Entry 8SP0 (electron microscopy, 3.33 A resolution); this record covers chains B and C of the 8 polymer chains in the assembly.

# Chain B
Molecule: short pAgo
Organism: Maribacter polysiphoniae
UniProtKB: A0A316E3U6 (A0A316E3U6_9FLAO); residue numbers follow UniProt; this construct covers 1-507
Amino-acid sequence (507 residues; numbered 1 to 507; the number before each row is that of its first residue):
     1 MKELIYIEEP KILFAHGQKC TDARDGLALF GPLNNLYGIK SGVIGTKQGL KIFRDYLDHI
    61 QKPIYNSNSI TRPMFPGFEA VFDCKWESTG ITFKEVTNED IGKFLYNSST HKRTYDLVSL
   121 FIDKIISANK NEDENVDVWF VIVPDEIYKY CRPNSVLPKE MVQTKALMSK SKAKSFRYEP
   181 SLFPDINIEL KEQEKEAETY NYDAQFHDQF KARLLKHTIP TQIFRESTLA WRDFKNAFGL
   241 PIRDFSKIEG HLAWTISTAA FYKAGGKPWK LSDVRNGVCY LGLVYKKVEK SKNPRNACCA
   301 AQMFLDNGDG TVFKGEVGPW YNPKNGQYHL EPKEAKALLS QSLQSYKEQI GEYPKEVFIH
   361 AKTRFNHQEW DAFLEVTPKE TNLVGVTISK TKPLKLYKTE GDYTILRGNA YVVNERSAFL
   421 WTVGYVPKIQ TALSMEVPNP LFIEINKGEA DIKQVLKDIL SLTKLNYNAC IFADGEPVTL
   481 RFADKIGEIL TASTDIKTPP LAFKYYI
Disordered / not traced: 159-196
Ion coordination: Mg2+: Asn468, Ile507 (shared with U1(C), A3(C) of chain C)

# Chain C
Molecule: guide RNA
Sequence (21 nucleotides; row label = number of the first residue in the row):
     1 UGACGGCUCU AAUCUAUUAG U
Ion coordination: Mg2+: U1, A3 (shared with Asn468(B), Ile507(B) of chain B)

# Chain B / chain C interface
Contacting residue pairs - 38 pairs, chain B then chain C:
  Tyr148(B) with U1(C), hydrogen bond to the base
  Gln205(B) with U1(C), base contact
  His207(B) with U1(C), salt bridge to the phosphate
  Lys211(B) with U1(C), salt bridge to the phosphate
  Thr221(B) with U1(C), phosphate contact
  Gln222(B) with U1(C), phosphate contact
  Ile223(B) with U1(C), hydrogen bond to the phosphate; G2(C), sugar contact
  Phe224(B) with G2(C), phosphate contact
  Arg225(B) with U1(C), phosphate contact; G2(C), salt bridge to the phosphate
  Thr228(B) with G2(C), hydrogen bond to the phosphate
  Phe245(B) with G2(C), base contact
  His251(B) with G2(C), hydrogen bond to the base
  Leu252(B) with G2(C), base contact
  Thr255(B) with G2(C), hydrogen bond to the base; A3(C), sugar contact
  Ile256(B) with G2(C), sugar contact
  Lys263(B) with U1(C), salt bridge to the phosphate
  Lys287(B) with A12(C), sugar contact
  Asn325(B) with A12(C), sugar contact; U13(C), sugar contact
  Gly326(B) with U13(C), sugar contact
  Lys395(B) with C7(C), salt bridge to the phosphate
  Ser434(B) with G5(C), sugar contact
  Met435(B) with G5(C), sugar contact
  Glu436(B) with G6(C), sugar contact
  Asn439(B) with G6(C), phosphate contact
  Asn466(B) with C4(C), hydrogen bond to the phosphate
  Asn468(B) with A3(C), hydrogen bond to the phosphate
  Ala469(B) with A3(C), sugar contact
  Ile471(B) with A3(C), sugar contact; C4(C), sugar contact
  Asp474(B) with C4(C), phosphate contact
  Gly475(B) with G5(C), hydrogen bond to the phosphate
  Arg481(B) with C4(C), salt bridge to the phosphate; G5(C), salt bridge to the phosphate
  Ile507(B) with U1(C), phosphate contact
Other interface residues (no listed pair), chain B (37 interface residues in all): Gln327, Val423, Leu433, Pro438, Glu476

# Summary
The interface between chain B and chain C involves 37 residues on one side and 9 on the other; the contacts
include 8 hydrogen bonds and 7 salt bridges. Polar contacts include Tyr148(B)-U1(C), His251(B)-G2(C) and
Thr255(B)-G2(C). Asn468(B), Ile507(B), U1(C) and A3(C) form the Mg2+ site.
Chain B is short pAgo (Maribacter polysiphoniae) and chain C is guide RNA; the structure, Symmetric dimer of
MapSPARTA bound with gRNA/tDNA hybrid, was determined by electron microscopy together with 8FEX, 8FFI, 8SP3,
8SPO and 8SQU from the same study.
